9F0Z - chains A and E of the 8 polymer chains in the assembly; structure by electron microscopy, 3.42 A resolution.

[Chain A]
Molecule: T-strand DNA
Sequence (170 nucleotides; row label = number of the first residue in the row; the depositors numbered this strand downwards along its sequence, so these rows (ascending numbers) run in the REVERSE of the deposited 5'-to-3' order):
   -27 AACCACCAAGAGTGGTGGTTTTCGTGG
     1 TGTGGGGTGCGTTTTTGTTCAAAAACGACTAAAAAGAAATATTTATCTCA
    51 CAATACTTTTTAATCAAAGAGAATGAGAGAAATACTATAAATTTTTTCGC
   101 CACAGCCGCGCCGATGTTGTTGCGCGGCTGTGGCAAAACATCC
Disordered / not traced: 143, 142, 141, 140, 139, 138, 137, 136, 135, 134, 133, 132, 131, 130, 129, 128, 127, 126, 125, 124, 123, 122, 121, 120, 119, 118, 117, 116, 115, 114, 113, 112, 111, 110, 109, 108, 107, 106, 105, 104, 103, 102, 101, 100, 99, 98, 97, 96, 95, -3, -4, -5, -6, -7, -8, -9, -10, -11, -12, -13, -14, -15, -16, -17, -18, -19, -20, -21, -22, -23, -24, -25, -26, -27
Bound ions: Mg2+: DG-1, DT1

[Chain E]
Protein: Relaxosome protein TraY
Source organism: Escherichia coli K-12
UniProtKB: P06627 (TRAY1_ECOLI); residues 1-131 here = UniProt positions 1-131
Chain sequence (131 residues; numbered 1 to 131; the number before each row is that of its first residue):
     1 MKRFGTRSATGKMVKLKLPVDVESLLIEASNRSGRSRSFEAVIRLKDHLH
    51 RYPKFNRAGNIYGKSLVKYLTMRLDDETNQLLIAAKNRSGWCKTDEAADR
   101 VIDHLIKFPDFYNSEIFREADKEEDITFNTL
Disordered / not traced: 60-62, 114-131
Curated features (UniProtKB/Swiss-Prot):
  - natural variant: Gly63 (G63D: In strain: ECOR 37)

[How chain A and chain E interact]
Contacting residue pairs - 18 pairs, chain A then chain E:
  DT59(A) - Arg3(E)  salt bridge to the phosphate
  DT60(A) - Lys2(E)  phosphate contact
  DT60(A) - Arg3(E)  phosphate contact
  DT60(A) - Phe4(E)  sugar contact
  DT61(A) - Arg3(E)  phosphate contact
  DT61(A) - Phe4(E)  sugar contact
  DT61(A) - Thr6(E)  hydrogen bond to the phosphate
  DT61(A) - Arg7(E)  sugar contact
  DA68(A) - Arg37(E)  salt bridge to the phosphate
  DA68(A) - Thr71(E)  hydrogen bond to the base
  DG69(A) - Ser36(E)  phosphate contact
  DG69(A) - Arg37(E)  salt bridge to the phosphate
  DG69(A) - Ser38(E)  hydrogen bond to the phosphate
  DG69(A) - Arg73(E)  hydrogen bond to the base
  DA70(A) - Ser36(E)  hydrogen bond to the phosphate
  DA70(A) - Ser38(E)  phosphate contact
  DA70(A) - Phe39(E)  phosphate contact
  DA70(A) - Arg73(E)  base contact
Also at the interface, not in a pair above, chain A (9 interface residues in all): DA62, DA66, DG71
Also at the interface, not in a pair above, chain E (13 interface residues in all): Lys15, Leu70

[In short]
Chain A and chain E form an interface of 9 and 13 residues respectively, with 5 hydrogen bonds and 3 salt
bridges. Among the polar pairs are DA68(A)-Thr71(E), DG69(A)-Arg73(E) and DT61(A)-Thr6(E). DG-1(A) and DT1(A)
form the Mg2+ site.
Here chain A is T-strand DNA and chain E is Relaxosome protein TraY (Escherichia coli K-12). Entry 9F0Z
(CryoEM structure of the F plasmid relaxosome with truncated TraI1-863 in its TE mode, derived from ...) was
determined by electron microscopy (same publication as 9F0X, 9F0Y, 9F10, 9F11 and 9F12).
